Entry 8KFU (X-ray diffraction, 2.30 A resolution); this record covers chains B and C of the 5 polymer chains in the assembly.

== Chain B ==
Name: Holliday junction resolvase MOC1, chloroplastic
Source organism: Zea mays
UniProt: B4FCI7 (B4FCI7_MAIZE); numbering as in UniProt (aligned over 109-271)
Sequence (163 residues; numbered 109 to 271; the number before each row is that of its first residue):
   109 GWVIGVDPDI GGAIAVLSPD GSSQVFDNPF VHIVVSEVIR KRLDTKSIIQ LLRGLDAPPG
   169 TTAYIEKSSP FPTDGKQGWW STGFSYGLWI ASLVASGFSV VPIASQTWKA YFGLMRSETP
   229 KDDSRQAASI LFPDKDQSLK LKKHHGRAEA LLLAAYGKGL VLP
Bound ions: Mn2+ site 1: Asp115, Asp117, Glu257 (shared with DC26(C) of chain C); Mn2+ site 2: Asp115, Glu174 (shared with DC25(C), DC26(C) of chain C)
From the paper describing this entry:
  - mutagenesis - D115N, K229A, H253A, H253D: decreased catalytic activity
  - catalytic residues: Lys229 (proposed by the authors, not directly observed)
  - catalytic residues: His253
  - binding site for the 33-nt DNA strand (chain C): Lys229
  - mutagenesis - H253K: abolished catalytic activity on HJ

== Chain C ==
Molecule: 33-nt DNA strand
Sequence (33 nucleotides; numbered 1 to 33; the number before each row is that of its first residue):
     1 CAATCGTGGG AGACCTTTGG TCTCCCTGCA GAT
Bound ions: Mn2+ site 1: DC25, DC26 (shared with Asp115(B), Glu174(B) of chain B); Mn2+ site 2: DC26 (shared with Asp115(B), Asp117(B), Glu257(B) of chain B)

== Interface between chain B and chain C ==
Contacting residue pairs - 40 pairs, chain B then chain C:
  Asp115(B) - DC26(C)  phosphate contact
  Asp117(B) - DC26(C)  phosphate contact
  Asp117(B) - DT27(C)  phosphate contact
  Ile118(B) - DT27(C)  hydrogen bond to the phosphate
  Val146(B) - DC29(C)  phosphate contact
  Arg148(B) - DG28(C)  salt bridge to the phosphate
  Arg148(B) - DC29(C)  salt bridge to the phosphate
  Glu174(B) - DC25(C)  phosphate contact
  Lys175(B) - DA13(C)  salt bridge to the phosphate
  Ser177(B) - DG10(C)  base contact
  Ser177(B) - DG12(C)  sugar contact
  Ser177(B) - DC25(C)  base contact
  Pro178(B) - DG10(C)  base contact
  Pro178(B) - DC25(C)  base contact
  Phe179(B) - DG10(C)  base contact
  Phe179(B) - DC24(C)  base contact
  Phe179(B) - DC25(C)  stacking on the base
  Pro180(B) - DG10(C)  base contact
  Asp182(B) - DC25(C)  hydrogen bond to the base
  Asp182(B) - DC26(C)  base contact
  Gln185(B) - DG28(C)  sugar contact
  Gly186(B) - DT27(C)  sugar contact
  Trp187(B) - DG10(C)  sugar contact
  Ser189(B) - DT27(C)  sugar contact
  Ala212(B) - DG12(C)  phosphate contact
  Ala212(B) - DA13(C)  sugar contact
  Ser213(B) - DC24(C)  sugar contact
  Ser213(B) - DC25(C)  sugar contact
  Gln214(B) - DT23(C)  hydrogen bond to the base
  Gln214(B) - DC24(C)  hydrogen bond to the base
  Thr215(B) - DA13(C)  sugar contact
  Lys217(B) - DC24(C)  phosphate contact
  Lys217(B) - DC25(C)  salt bridge to the phosphate
  Met223(B) - DT23(C)  phosphate contact
  Met223(B) - DC24(C)  phosphate contact
  Arg224(B) - DT23(C)  salt bridge to the phosphate
  Arg224(B) - DC24(C)  hydrogen bond to the phosphate
  Lys229(B) - DC25(C)  salt bridge to the phosphate
  Lys229(B) - DC26(C)  salt bridge to the phosphate
  Glu257(B) - DC26(C)  phosphate contact
Also at the interface, not in a pair above, chain B (29 interface residues in all): Ile147, Lys149, Ser225, Pro228
Also at the interface, not in a pair above, chain C (12 interface residues in all): DA11, DC14

== Overview ==
29 residues of chain B face 12 of chain C across their interface; the contacts include 5 hydrogen bonds, 7
salt bridges and 1 aromatic stacking contact. Polar contacts include Asp182(B)-DC25(C), Gln214(B)-DT23(C) and
Gln214(B)-DC24(C). The paper reports catalytic residues Lys229(B) and His253(B); D115N, K229A and H253A of
chain B, among others, reduce catalytic activity; 5 substitutions were tested in all.
Chain B is Holliday junction resolvase MOC1, chloroplastic (Zea mays) and chain C is a 33-nt DNA strand; the
structure, Crystal structure of ZmMOC1 in complex with a nicked Holliday junction soaked in Mn2+ for 180 ...,
was determined by X-ray diffraction (same publication as 8KFR, 8KFS, 8KFT, 8KFV and 8KFW).
